Entry 5E3O (X-ray diffraction, 2.78 A resolution); this record covers chains A and D of the 4 polymer chains in the assembly.

[Chain A]
Molecule: DNA-binding protein Fis
From: Escherichia coli
UniProt: P0A6R3 (FIS_ECOLI); residue numbers follow UniProt; this construct covers 1-98
Sequence (98 residues; each row starts with the number of its first residue):
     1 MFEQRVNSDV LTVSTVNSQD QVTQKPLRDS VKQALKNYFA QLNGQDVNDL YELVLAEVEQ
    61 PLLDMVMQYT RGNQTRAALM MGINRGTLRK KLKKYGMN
Disordered / not traced: 1-7
Curated features (UniProtKB/Swiss-Prot):
  - DNA-binding region: Gln74 to Lys93 (H-T-H motif)
  - region: Asn17 to Gly44 (Required for the stimulation of HIN-mediated recombination)
Reported in the primary citation:
  - conformationally variable residues (side-chain flip): Asn84, Arg89
  - binding site for the 27-nt DNA strand: Arg89
  - mutagenesis - N73A (140-fold): decreased binding to F1
  - mutagenesis - R71A, T75A: unchanged binding to F1
  - mutagenesis - R71A: decreased binding to F27
  - mutagenesis - R71A: decreased binding to F28
  - mutagenesis - R71A: decreased binding to F1+/-8G

[Chain D]
Molecule: 27-nt DNA strand
Sequence (27 nucleotides; numbered 1 to 27; the number before each row is that of its first residue):
     1 AAATTTGGAG AAAATTCCTC CAAATTT

[How chain A and chain D interact]
Residue-residue contacts - 12 pairs, chain A then chain D:
  Gly72(A) - DT6(D)  phosphate contact
  Asn73(A) - DT5(D)  hydrogen bond to the phosphate
  Asn73(A) - DT6(D)  phosphate contact
  Gln74(A) - DT6(D)  hydrogen bond to the phosphate
  Gln74(A) - DG7(D)  hydrogen bond to the phosphate
  Thr75(A) - DT5(D)  sugar contact
  Thr75(A) - DT6(D)  hydrogen bond to the phosphate
  Arg85(A) - DT6(D)  base contact
  Arg85(A) - DG7(D)  hydrogen bond to the base
  Arg85(A) - DG8(D)  hydrogen bond to the base
  Arg89(A) - DT6(D)  sugar contact
  Arg89(A) - DG7(D)  salt bridge to the phosphate
Interface residues without a listed pair, chain A (7 interface residues in all): Arg76

[Overview]
7 residues of chain A and 4 residues of chain D are in contact; the contacts include 6 hydrogen bonds and 1
salt bridge. Polar contacts include Arg85(A)-DG7(D), Arg85(A)-DG8(D) and Asn73(A)-DT5(D). From the paper: a
binding site for the 27-nt DNA strand at Arg89(A); N73A of chain A reduces binding to F1; 3 substitutions were
tested in all.
Here chain A is DNA-binding protein Fis (Escherichia coli) and chain D is a 27-nt DNA strand. Entry 5E3O
(Crystal structure of Fis bound to 27bp DNA F32 (AAATTTGGAGGAATTTTCTCCAAATTT)) was determined by X-ray
diffraction, deposited together with 5DS9, 5E3L, 5DTD, 5E3M and 5E3N.
